5T5I - chains F and N of the 12 polymer chains in the assembly; structure by X-ray diffraction, 1.90 A resolution.

Chain F (and N):
Molecule: Tungsten formylmethanofuran dehydrogenase subunit fwdF
Organism: Methanothermobacter wolfeii
Notes: chain N of this document is another copy of the same molecule, construct and numbering; everything in this record applies to it too
Amino-acid sequence (349 residues; row label = number of the first residue in the row):
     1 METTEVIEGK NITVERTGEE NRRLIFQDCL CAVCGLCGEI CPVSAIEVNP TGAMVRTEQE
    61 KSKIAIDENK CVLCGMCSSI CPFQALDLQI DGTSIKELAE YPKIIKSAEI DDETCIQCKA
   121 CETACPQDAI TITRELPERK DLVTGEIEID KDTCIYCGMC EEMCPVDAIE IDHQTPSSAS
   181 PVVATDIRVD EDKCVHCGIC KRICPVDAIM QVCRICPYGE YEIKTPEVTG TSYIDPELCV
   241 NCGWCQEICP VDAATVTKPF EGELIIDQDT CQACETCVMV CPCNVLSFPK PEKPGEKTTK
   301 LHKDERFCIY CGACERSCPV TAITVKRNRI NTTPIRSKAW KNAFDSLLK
Disordered / not traced: 1-2, 18-20, 215-223 (chain N: 1-8, 214-225)
Metal / ion sites: 4Fe-4S cluster Fe site 1: Cys-31, Cys-34, Cys-37, Cys-81; 4Fe-4S cluster Fe site 2: Cys-41, Cys-71, Cys-74, Cys-77; 4Fe-4S cluster Fe site 3: Cys-115, Cys-118, Cys-121, Cys-249; K+ site 1: Glu-122, Thr-123, Cys-125, Asp-128; 4Fe-4S cluster Fe site 4: Cys-125, Cys-239, Cys-242, Cys-245; 4Fe-4S cluster Fe site 5: Cys-154, Cys-157, Cys-160, Cys-204; K+ site 2: Glu-161, Glu-162, Cys-164, Asp-167; 4Fe-4S cluster Fe site 6: Cys-164, Cys-194, Cys-197, Cys-200; K+ site 3: Lys-201, Arg-202, Cys-204, Asp-207; K+ site 4: Gln-246, Glu-247, Cys-249, Asp-252; 4Fe-4S cluster Fe site 7: Cys-271, Cys-274, Cys-277, Cys-318; 4Fe-4S cluster Fe site 8: Cys-281, Cys-308, Cys-311, Cys-314; 1 more K+ sites not listed
Residues lining bound ligands:
  - 4Fe-4S cluster (SF4), molecule 1: Leu-24, Cys-41, Pro-42, Val-43, Ala-45, Ile-46, Ile-66, Cys-71, Val-72, Leu-73, Cys-74, Gly-75, Met-76, Cys-77
  - 4Fe-4S cluster (SF4), molecule 2: Phe-26, Cys-31, Ala-32, Val-33, Cys-34, Gly-35, Leu-36, Cys-37, Val-48, Ile-64, Cys-81, Pro-82, Phe-83, Ala-85, Leu-86
  - 4Fe-4S cluster (SF4), molecule 3: Ala-108, Cys-125, Pro-126, Ala-129, Ile-130, Ile-234, Cys-239, Val-240, Asn-241, Cys-242, Gly-243, Trp-244, Cys-245, Val-256
  - 4Fe-4S cluster (SF4), molecule 4: Ile-110, Cys-115, Ile-116, Gln-117, Cys-118, Lys-119, Ala-120, Cys-121, Ile-132, Cys-249, Pro-250, Val-251, Ala-253
  - 4Fe-4S cluster (SF4), molecule 5: Ile-147, Cys-164, Pro-165, Val-166, Ala-168, Ile-169, Val-189, Cys-194, Val-195, His-196, Cys-197, Gly-198, Ile-199, Cys-200, Gln-211
  - 4Fe-4S cluster (SF4), molecule 6: Ile-149, Cys-154, Ile-155, Tyr-156, Cys-157, Gly-158, Met-159, Cys-160, Ile-171, Ile-187, Cys-204, Pro-205, Val-206, Ala-208, Ile-209
  - 4Fe-4S cluster (SF4), molecule 7: Leu-264, Cys-281, Pro-282, Cys-283, Val-285, Leu-286, Cys-308, Ile-309, Tyr-310, Cys-311, Gly-312, Ala-313, Cys-314, Val-325
  - 4Fe-4S cluster (SF4), molecule 8: Cys-271, Gln-272, Ala-273, Cys-274, Glu-275, Thr-276, Cys-277, Phe-288, Leu-301, Cys-318, Pro-319, Val-320, Ala-322, Ile-323

Chain F / chain N interface:
Contacting residue pairs (74):
  Ile-116(F) / Ile-155(N)  hydrophobic
  Cys-118(F) / Ile-155(N)  hydrophobic
  Cys-118(F) / Cys-157(N)
  Ala-120(F) / Val-183(N)
  Ala-124(F) / Pro-176(N)  hydrophobic
  Arg-134(F) / Cys-157(N)  hydrogen bond (side chain-backbone)
  Arg-134(F) / Gly-158(N)
  Arg-134(F) / Met-159(N)
  Arg-134(F) / Glu-162(N)  salt bridge
  Leu-136(F) / Met-159(N)  hydrophobic
  Leu-136(F) / Glu-162(N)
  Leu-136(F) / Met-163(N)  hydrophobic
  Pro-137(F) / Ile-203(N)
  Arg-139(F) / Pro-165(N)
  Arg-139(F) / Ile-199(N)
  Leu-142(F) / Ile-199(N)  hydrophobic
  Leu-142(F) / Arg-202(N)  hydrogen bond (backbone-side chain)
  Val-143(F) / Ile-199(N)  hydrophobic
  Ile-155(F) / Ile-116(N)  hydrophobic
  Ile-155(F) / Pro-250(N)  hydrophobic
  Cys-157(F) / Cys-118(N)
  Cys-157(F) / Arg-134(N)  hydrogen bond (backbone-side chain)
  Gly-158(F) / Arg-134(N)
  Met-159(F) / Arg-134(N)
  Met-159(F) / Leu-136(N)  hydrophobic
  Glu-162(F) / Arg-134(N)  salt bridge
  Glu-162(F) / Leu-136(N)
  Met-163(F) / Pro-137(N)
  Met-163(F) / Leu-142(N)  hydrophobic
  Pro-165(F) / Arg-139(N)
  Pro-165(F) / Val-166(N)  hydrophobic
  Val-166(F) / Pro-165(N)  hydrophobic
  Gln-174(F) / Thr-123(N)
  Pro-176(F) / Ala-124(N)  hydrophobic
  Pro-176(F) / Trp-244(N)  hydrophobic
  Pro-176(F) / Asn-284(N)  hydrogen bond (backbone-side chain)
  Ser-177(F) / Trp-244(N)
  Ser-177(F) / Asn-284(N)
  Ser-178(F) / Asn-284(N)
  Ser-178(F) / Val-285(N)  hydrogen bond (side chain-backbone)
  Ser-178(F) / Leu-286(N)
  Ser-178(F) / Ser-287(N)  hydrogen bond
  Ser-178(F) / His-302(N)  hydrogen bond (backbone-side chain)
  Ala-179(F) / Ser-287(N)  hydrogen bond (backbone-side chain)
  Ala-179(F) / Pro-289(N)  hydrophobic
  Ala-179(F) / His-302(N)
  Pro-181(F) / Trp-244(N)  hydrophobic
  Pro-181(F) / Ile-248(N)
  Val-183(F) / Ala-120(N)
  Val-195(F) / Pro-165(N)  hydrophobic
  Val-195(F) / Cys-197(N)
  Cys-197(F) / Val-195(N)
  Ile-199(F) / Arg-139(N)
  Ile-199(F) / Leu-142(N)
  Ile-199(F) / Val-143(N)  hydrophobic
  Ile-199(F) / Val-195(N)  hydrophobic
  Arg-202(F) / Leu-142(N)  hydrogen bond (side chain-backbone)
  Arg-202(F) / Val-143(N)
  Ile-203(F) / Pro-137(N)
  Thr-225(F) / Arg-202(N)
  Val-228(F) / Ile-203(N)  hydrophobic
  Trp-244(F) / Pro-176(N)  hydrophobic
  Trp-244(F) / Ser-177(N)
  Trp-244(F) / Pro-181(N)  hydrophobic
  Ile-248(F) / Pro-181(N)
  Ile-248(F) / Val-183(N)  hydrophobic
  Val-285(F) / Ser-178(N)  hydrogen bond (backbone-side chain)
  Leu-286(F) / Ser-178(N)
  Ser-287(F) / Ser-178(N)  hydrogen bond
  Ser-287(F) / Ala-179(N)  hydrogen bond (side chain-backbone)
  Pro-289(F) / Ala-179(N)  hydrophobic
  His-302(F) / Ser-178(N)  hydrogen bond (side chain-backbone)
  His-302(F) / Ala-179(N)
  Asp-304(F) / Ser-178(N)
Also at the interface, not in a pair above, chain F (48 interface residues in all): Thr-123, Tyr-156, Val-182, Pro-205, Pro-250, Asn-284, Lys-303, Arg-306
Also at the interface, not in a pair above, chain N (44 interface residues in all): Tyr-156, Gln-174, Val-182, Val-228, Asp-304

Summary:
48 residues of chain F and 44 residues of chain N are in contact, with 13 hydrogen bonds and 2 salt bridges.
Among the polar pairs are Arg-134(F)/Glu-162(N), Arg-134(F)/Cys-157(N) and Leu-142(F)/Arg-202(N). Ligands of
chain F: 8 copies of 4Fe-4S cluster.
Chain F and chain N are both Tungsten formylmethanofuran dehydrogenase subunit fwdF (Methanothermobacter
wolfeii); the structure, Tungsten-containing formylmethanofuran dehydrogenase from methanothermobacter
wolfeii, orthorhombic form at 1.9 A, was determined by X-ray diffraction together with 5T5M and 5T61 from the
same study.
